6TS5 - chain A; structure by X-ray diffraction, 1.29 A resolution.

== Chain A ==
Protein: Coagulation factor XI
Source organism: Homo sapiens
Notes: EC 3.4.21.27
UniProtKB: P03951 (FA11_HUMAN); the construct lacks a stretch of the UniProt sequence and is renumbered around it, so the offset changes along the chain: 16-37 = UniProt 388-409; 38-48 = UniProt 414-424; 51-59 = UniProt 425-433; 60-81 = UniProt 437-458; 8 more segments
Sequence (238 residues; row label = number of the first residue in the row; note: 10 numbers in that range are skipped by the numbering (no residue carries them; nothing is unmodelled there); a row labelled like 37A-37D holds insertion residues (37A, then the next letters in order)):
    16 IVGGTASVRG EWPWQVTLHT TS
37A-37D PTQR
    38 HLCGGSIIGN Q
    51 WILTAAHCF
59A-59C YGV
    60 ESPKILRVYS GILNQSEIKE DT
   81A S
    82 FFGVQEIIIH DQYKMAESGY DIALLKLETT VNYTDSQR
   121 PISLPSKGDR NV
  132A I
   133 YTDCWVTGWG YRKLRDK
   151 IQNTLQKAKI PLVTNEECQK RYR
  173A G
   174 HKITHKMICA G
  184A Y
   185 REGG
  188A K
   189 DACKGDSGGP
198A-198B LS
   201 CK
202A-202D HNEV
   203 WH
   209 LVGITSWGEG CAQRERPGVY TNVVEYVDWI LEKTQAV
Disordered / not traced: 244-245
Sequence notes: engineered mutation Ser123 (Cys500 in P03951)
Disulfide bonds: Cys40-Cys58, Cys136-Cys201, Cys168-Cys182, Cys191-Cys219
Small-molecule neighbours: NW2 (2-[2-[3-[(3S)-3-azanyl-2,3-dihydro-1-benzofuran-5-yl]-5-propan-2-yl-phenyl]ethoxy]-3-methoxy-benzoic acid): Leu39, Cys40, His57, Cys58, Tyr59A, Tyr143, Leu146, Asp189, Ala190, Cys191, Lys192, Gly193, Ser195, Thr213, Ser214, Trp215, Gly216, Gly218, Cys219, Gly226, Val227

== Summary ==
Chain A binds compound NW2.
Chain A is Coagulation factor XI (Homo sapiens); the structure, Coagulation factor XI protease domain in
complex with active site inhibitor, was determined by X-ray diffraction together with 6T7P, 6TS4, 6TS6, 6TS7
and 6USY from the same study.
